Entry 2PRC (X-ray diffraction, 2.45 A resolution); this record covers chains C and M of the 4 polymer chains in the assembly.

== Chain C ==
Name: Photosynthetic reaction center
From: Blastochloris viridis
UniProtKB: P07173 (CYCR_RHOVI); residues 1-336 here correspond to UniProt positions 21-356 (UniProt number = residue number + 20)
Sequence (336 residues; numbered 1 to 336; the number before each row is that of its first residue):
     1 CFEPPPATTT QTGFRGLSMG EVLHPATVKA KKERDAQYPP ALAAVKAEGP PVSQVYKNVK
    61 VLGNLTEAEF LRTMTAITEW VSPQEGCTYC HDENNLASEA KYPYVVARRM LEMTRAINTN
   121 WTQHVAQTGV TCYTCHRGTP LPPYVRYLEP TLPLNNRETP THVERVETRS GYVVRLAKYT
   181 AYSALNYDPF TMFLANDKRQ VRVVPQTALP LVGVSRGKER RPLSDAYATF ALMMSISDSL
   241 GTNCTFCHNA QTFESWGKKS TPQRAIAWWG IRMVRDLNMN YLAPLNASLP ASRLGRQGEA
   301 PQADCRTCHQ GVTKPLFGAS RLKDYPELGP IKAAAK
Not modelled in the structure: 333-336
Curated features (UniProtKB/Swiss-Prot):
  - binding site (heme): Met74, Cys87, Cys90, His91, Met110, His124, Cys132, Cys135, His136, Met233, Cys244, Cys247, His248, Cys305, Cys308, His309
  - site: Cys1 (Not N-palmitoylated)
  - lipidation: Cys1 (S-diacylglycerol cysteine)
Covalently attached groups: heme (HEM) linked to Cys87, Cys90, Cys132, Cys135, Cys244, Cys247, Cys305, Cys308
Metal / ion sites: heme Fe (4 sites), coordinated by Met74, His91, Met110, His124, His136, Met233, His248, His309
Residues lining bound ligands:
  - heme (HEM), molecule 1: Tyr56, Lys57, Asn58, Val59, Lys60, Val61, Leu62, Phe70, Leu71, Met74, Thr75, Ile77, Thr78, Ser82, Gly86, His91, Leu96, Ala97, Pro103, Tyr104, Ala107, Arg108, Leu111
  - heme (HEM), molecule 2: Ile77, Val81, Tyr89, Tyr102, Pro103, Val106, Ala107, Met110, Leu111, Met113, Thr114, Ile117, Val130, Thr131, His136, Pro140, Leu141, Pro142, Val145, Leu277, Leu282, Leu289, Arg293, Pro301, Gln302, Thr307, Leu328
  - heme (HEM), molecule 3: Ile117, His124, Val125, Ala126, Thr128, Gly129, Val130, Thr134, Leu194, Ile236, Leu240, Phe246, Gln263, Ile266, Ala267, Gly270, Ile271, Met273, Val274, Leu277, Asp304, His309, Thr313, Lys314, Pro315, Gly318
  - heme (HEM), molecule 4: Val201, Arg202, Val203, Val204, Thr229, Phe230, Met233, Met234, Ile236, Ser237, Leu240, Thr242, Asn243, His248, Phe253, Glu254, Trp256, Gln263, Arg264, Ala267, Trp268, Ile271, Arg272

== Chain M ==
Name: Photosynthetic reaction center
From: Blastochloris viridis
UniProtKB: P06010 (RCEM_RHOVI); numbering as in UniProt (aligned over 1-323)
Sequence (323 residues; each row starts with the number of its first residue):
     1 ADYQTIYTQI QARGPHITVS GEWGDNDRVG KPFYSYWLGK IGDAQIGPIY LGASGIAAFA
    61 FGSTAILIIL FNMAAEVHFD PLQFFRQFFW LGLYPPKAQY GMGIPPLHDG GWWLMAGLFM
   121 TLSLGSWWIR VYSRARALGL GTHIAWNFAA AIFFVLCIGC IHPTLVGSWS EGVPFGIWPH
   181 IDWLTAFSIR YGNFYYCPWH GFSIGFAYGC GLLFAAHGAT ILAVARFGGD REIEQITDRG
   241 TAVERAALFW RWTIGFNATI ESVHRWGWFF SLMVMVSASV GILLTGTFVD NWYLWCVKHG
   301 AAPDYPAYLP ATPDPASLPG APK
Metal / ion sites: bacteriochlorophyll b Mg site 1 near His180 (its only coordinating residue here); bacteriochlorophyll b Mg site 2 near His200 (its only coordinating residue here); Fe2+: His217, Glu232, His264 (shared with 2 residues of chain L)
Residues lining bound ligands:
  - bacteriochlorophyll b (BCB), molecule 1: Ile46, Met120, Phe154, Val155, Ile158, Val173, Ile177, Trp178, His180, Ile181, Trp183, Leu184
  - bacteriochlorophyll b (BCB), molecule 2: Gly62, Ala65, Ile66, Ile69, Met120, Leu124, Phe148, Ala151, Ile152, Phe154, Val155, Ile158, Phe175, Trp183, Leu184, Thr185, Phe187, Ser188, Phe194, Tyr195, Cys197, Trp199, His200, Ser203, Ile204, Ala207, Tyr208, Val274, Met275, Ala278, Gly281, Ile282
  - bacteriochlorophyll b (BCB), molecule 3: Leu184, Tyr195, Tyr208
  - bacteriochlorophyll b (BCB), molecule 4: Tyr195, His200, Gly201, Ile204, Gly205, Tyr208, Gly209, Leu212, Phe270
  - bacteriopheophytin b (BPB), molecule 1: Ala58, Phe59, Gly62, Ser63, Ile66, Leu67, Ser123, Leu124, Trp127, Val131, Ile144, Asn147, Phe148, Ala151, Ser271, Val274, Met275
  - bacteriopheophytin b (BPB), molecule 2: Tyr208, Gly211, Leu212, Ala215, Ala216, Trp250, Thr253, Ile254
  - menaquinone-7 (MQ7): Leu212, Leu213, Ala216, His217, Thr220, Val243, Ala246, Ala247, Trp250, Ile254, Phe256, Asn257, Ala258, Thr259, Ile260, Val263, Trp266, Phe270
  - 15-cis-1,2-dihydroneurosporene (NS5): Ile66, Ile69, Leu70, Met73, Phe88, Trp113, Leu114, Gly117, Leu118, Met120, Thr121, Val155, Ile158, Gly159, Cys160, Trp169, Val173, Pro174, Phe175, Gly176, Ile177, His180

== Interface between chain C and chain M ==
Residue-residue contacts - 121 pairs, chain C then chain M:
  Gln11(C) with Tyr308(M)
  Thr12(C) with Tyr308(M); Leu309(M)
  Gly13(C) with Tyr308(M)
  Phe14(C) with Tyr305(M), hydrophobic; Pro306(M); Tyr308(M)
  Leu17(C) with Tyr305(M)
  Val163(C) with Gln83(M)
  Arg169(C) with His78(M)
  Ser170(C) with Val77(M); Asp80(M), hydrogen bond; Gln83(M); Gln87(M), hydrogen bond (backbone-side chain)
  Val173(C) with Glu76(M); Gln87(M); Trp90(M), hydrophobic
  Val174(C) with Arg86(M); Gln87(M)
  Ala177(C) with Trp90(M)
  Tyr182(C) with Trp90(M), hydrogen bond (backbone-side chain)
  Ser183(C) with Trp90(M)
  Ala184(C) with Trp90(M); Tyr94(M), hydrogen bond (backbone-side chain); Trp178(M), hydrophobic; Asp182(M)
  Leu185(C) with Asp182(M)
  Asn186(C) with Glu76(M); Tyr94(M); Lys97(M), hydrogen bond (backbone-side chain)
  Tyr187(C) with Lys97(M)
  Arg202(C) with Asp314(M), salt bridge; Ala316(M)
  Val203(C) with Arg190(M)
  Val204(C) with Ile189(M); Asn291(M)
  Pro205(C) with Arg190(M); Asp290(M); Asn291(M), hydrogen bond (backbone-side chain); Leu294(M)
  Gln206(C) with Leu294(M)
  Thr207(C) with Asp290(M); Asn291(M); Leu294(M)
  Ala208(C) with Val289(M); Asp290(M), hydrogen bond (backbone-backbone); Asn291(M), hydrogen bond (backbone-backbone); Leu294(M); Trp295(M), hydrophobic
  Leu209(C) with Phe288(M); Asp290(M); Lys298(M)
  Pro210(C) with Gly286(M); Thr287(M); Phe288(M); Val289(M); Asp290(M)
  Arg216(C) with Leu165(M); Val166(M); Gly286(M), hydrogen bond (side chain-backbone); Thr287(M), hydrogen bond (side chain-backbone)
  Gly217(C) with Gln99(M); Val166(M), hydrogen bond (backbone-backbone); Gly167(M)
  Lys218(C) with Gln99(M); Tyr100(M), hydrogen bond (side chain-backbone); Gly101(M)
  Arg220(C) with Gln99(M), hydrogen bond (backbone-side chain); Val166(M); Glu171(M), salt bridge; Arg190(M); Tyr191(M), hydrogen bond
  Pro222(C) with Lys97(M); Ser170(M)
  Leu223(C) with Ser170(M), hydrogen bond (backbone-side chain); Glu171(M); Trp183(M); Arg190(M)
  Ser224(C) with Lys97(M), hydrogen bond (side chain-backbone)
  Ala226(C) with Ala186(M)
  Tyr227(C) with Pro174(M); Trp183(M); Ala186(M), hydrophobic
  Phe230(C) with Thr185(M)
  Ala250(C) with Asn193(M)
  Gln251(C) with Asn193(M), hydrogen bond (backbone-side chain); Tyr196(M), hydrogen bond; Tyr293(M); Pro303(M), hydrogen bond (side chain-backbone); Tyr305(M)
  Thr252(C) with Tyr293(M)
  Glu254(C) with Asn291(M), hydrogen bond; Tyr293(M)
  Trp256(C) with Thr312(M); Pro313(M); Asp314(M); Pro315(M)
  Gly257(C) with Ala311(M); Thr312(M), hydrogen bond (backbone-backbone)
  Lys258(C) with Asp304(M), salt bridge; Tyr305(M), hydrogen bond (side chain-backbone); Pro306(M); Ala307(M)
  Lys259(C) with Tyr293(M); Asp304(M), salt bridge
  Ser260(C) with Pro310(M); Thr312(M)
  Thr261(C) with Leu309(M); Thr312(M), hydrogen bond (backbone-side chain)
  Pro262(C) with Leu309(M); Pro310(M); Thr312(M)
  Gln263(C) with Leu309(M)
  Ala265(C) with Thr312(M); Pro315(M), hydrophobic
  Trp268(C) with Pro315(M), hydrophobic; Ala316(M), hydrophobic; Pro322(M)
  Trp269(C) with Pro315(M); Pro322(M)
  Arg272(C) with Lys323(M), hydrogen bond (side chain-backbone)
Also at the interface, not in a pair above, chain C (60 interface residues in all): Gln123, Gly171, Ser215, Arg221, Asn249, Phe253, Ser255, Arg275
Also at the interface, not in a pair above, chain M (63 interface residues in all): Leu91, Ala98, Gly172, Pro179, Phe187, Gly192, Leu318, Ala321

== Summary ==
Chain C and chain M form an interface of 60 and 63 residues respectively; the contacts include 24 hydrogen
bonds and 4 salt bridges. Polar contacts include Arg202(C)-Asp314(M), Arg220(C)-Glu171(M) and
Lys258(C)-Asp304(M). Ligands of chain M: 4 copies of bacteriochlorophyll b, bacteriopheophytin b,
menaquinone-7 and 15-cis-1,2-dihydroneurosporene.
Here chain C is Photosynthetic reaction center and chain M is Photosynthetic reaction center, both from
Blastochloris viridis. Entry 2PRC (Photosynthetic reaction center from rhodopseudomonas viridis (ubiquinone-2
complex)) was determined by X-ray diffraction together with 3PRC from the same study.
